9MLG - chains B and D of the 5 polymer chains in the assembly; structure by electron microscopy, 4.30 A resolution (low resolution: residue-level contacts below are approximate; hydrogen-bond / salt-bridge calls are withheld).

# Chain B (and D)
Name: XptA2 protein
From: Xenorhabdus nematophila
Notes: chain D of this document is another copy of the same molecule, construct and numbering; everything in this record applies to it too
Reference sequence: Q93RN7 (Q93RN7_XENNE); aligned to UniProt positions 1-2540 over residues 1-2540 (the alignment contains insertions or deletions, so no single offset holds)
Amino-acid sequence (2540 residues; each row starts with the number of its first residue):
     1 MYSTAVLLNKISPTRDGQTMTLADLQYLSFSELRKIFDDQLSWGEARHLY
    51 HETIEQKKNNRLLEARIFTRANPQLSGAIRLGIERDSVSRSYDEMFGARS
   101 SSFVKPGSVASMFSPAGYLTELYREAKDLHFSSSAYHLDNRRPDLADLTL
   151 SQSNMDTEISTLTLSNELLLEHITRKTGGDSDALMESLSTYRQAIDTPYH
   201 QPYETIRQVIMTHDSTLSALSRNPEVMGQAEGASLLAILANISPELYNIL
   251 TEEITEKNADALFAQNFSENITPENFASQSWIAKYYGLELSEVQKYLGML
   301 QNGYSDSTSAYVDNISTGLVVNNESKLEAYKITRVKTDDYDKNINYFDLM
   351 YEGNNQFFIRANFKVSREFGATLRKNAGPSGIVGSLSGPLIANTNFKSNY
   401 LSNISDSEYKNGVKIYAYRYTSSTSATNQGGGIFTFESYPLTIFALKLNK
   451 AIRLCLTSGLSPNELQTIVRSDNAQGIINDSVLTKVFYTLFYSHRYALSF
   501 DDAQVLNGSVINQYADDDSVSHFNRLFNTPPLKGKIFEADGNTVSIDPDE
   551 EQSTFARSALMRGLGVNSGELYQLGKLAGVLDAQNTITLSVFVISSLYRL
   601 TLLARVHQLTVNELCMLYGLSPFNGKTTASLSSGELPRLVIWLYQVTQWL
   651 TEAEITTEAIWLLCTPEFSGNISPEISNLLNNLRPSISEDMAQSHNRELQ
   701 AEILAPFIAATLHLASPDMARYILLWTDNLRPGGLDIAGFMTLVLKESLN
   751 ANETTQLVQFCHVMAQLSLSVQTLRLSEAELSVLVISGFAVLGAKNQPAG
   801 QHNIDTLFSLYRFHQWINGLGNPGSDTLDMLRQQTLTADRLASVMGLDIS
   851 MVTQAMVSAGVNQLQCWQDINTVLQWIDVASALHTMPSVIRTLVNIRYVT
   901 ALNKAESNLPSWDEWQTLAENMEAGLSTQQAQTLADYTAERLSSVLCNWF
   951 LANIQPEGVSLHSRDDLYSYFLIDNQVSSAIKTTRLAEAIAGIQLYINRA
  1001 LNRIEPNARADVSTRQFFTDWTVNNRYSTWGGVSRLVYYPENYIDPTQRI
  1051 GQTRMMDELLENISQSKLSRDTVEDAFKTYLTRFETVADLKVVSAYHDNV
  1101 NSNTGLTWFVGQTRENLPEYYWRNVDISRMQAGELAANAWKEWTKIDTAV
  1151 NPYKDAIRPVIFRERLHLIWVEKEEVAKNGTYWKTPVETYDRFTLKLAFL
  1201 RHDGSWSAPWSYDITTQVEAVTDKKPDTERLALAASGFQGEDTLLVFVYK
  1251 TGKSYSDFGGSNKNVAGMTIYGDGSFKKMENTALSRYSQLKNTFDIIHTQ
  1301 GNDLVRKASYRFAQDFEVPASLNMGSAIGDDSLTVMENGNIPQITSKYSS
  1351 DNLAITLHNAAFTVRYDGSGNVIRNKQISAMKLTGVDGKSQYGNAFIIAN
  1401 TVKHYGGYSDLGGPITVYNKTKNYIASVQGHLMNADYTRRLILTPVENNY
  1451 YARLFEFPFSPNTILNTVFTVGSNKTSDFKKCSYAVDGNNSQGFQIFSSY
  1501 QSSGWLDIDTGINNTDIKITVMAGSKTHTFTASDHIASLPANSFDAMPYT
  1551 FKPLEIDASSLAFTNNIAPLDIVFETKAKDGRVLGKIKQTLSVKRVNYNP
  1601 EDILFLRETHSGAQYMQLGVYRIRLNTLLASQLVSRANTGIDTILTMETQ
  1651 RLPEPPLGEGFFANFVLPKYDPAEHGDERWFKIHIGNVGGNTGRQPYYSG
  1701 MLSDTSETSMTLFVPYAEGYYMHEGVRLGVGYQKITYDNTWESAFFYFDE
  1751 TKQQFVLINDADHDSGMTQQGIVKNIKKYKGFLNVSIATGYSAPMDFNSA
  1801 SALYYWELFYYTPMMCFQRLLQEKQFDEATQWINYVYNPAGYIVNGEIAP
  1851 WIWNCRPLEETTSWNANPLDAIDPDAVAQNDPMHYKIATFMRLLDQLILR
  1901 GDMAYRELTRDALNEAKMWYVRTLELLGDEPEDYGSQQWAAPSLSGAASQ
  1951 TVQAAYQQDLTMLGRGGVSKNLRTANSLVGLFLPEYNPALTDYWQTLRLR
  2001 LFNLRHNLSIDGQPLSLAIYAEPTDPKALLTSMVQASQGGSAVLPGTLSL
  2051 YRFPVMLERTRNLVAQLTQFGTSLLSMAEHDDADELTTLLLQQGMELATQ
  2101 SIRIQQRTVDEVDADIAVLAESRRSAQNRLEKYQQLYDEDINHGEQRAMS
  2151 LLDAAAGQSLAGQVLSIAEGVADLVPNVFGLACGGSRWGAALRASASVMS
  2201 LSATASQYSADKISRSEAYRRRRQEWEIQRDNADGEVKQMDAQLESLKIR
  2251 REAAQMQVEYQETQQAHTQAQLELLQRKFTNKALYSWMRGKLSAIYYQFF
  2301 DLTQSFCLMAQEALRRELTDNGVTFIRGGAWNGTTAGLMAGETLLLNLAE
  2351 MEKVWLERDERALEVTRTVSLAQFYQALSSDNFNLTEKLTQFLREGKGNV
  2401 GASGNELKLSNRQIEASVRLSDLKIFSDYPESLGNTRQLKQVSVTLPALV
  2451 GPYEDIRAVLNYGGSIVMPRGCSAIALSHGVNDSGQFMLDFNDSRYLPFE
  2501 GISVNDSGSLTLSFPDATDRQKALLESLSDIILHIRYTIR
Sequence notes: conflict H172 (Pro in Q93RN7), N343 (His in Q93RN7), I344 (Val in Q93RN7), 104 further conflict positions vs the reference (Q93RN7) not listed; insertion (812-818, 1182-1184); engineered mutation T1185 (Asp1182 in Q93RN7)

# Chain B / chain D interface
Contacting residue pairs - 35 pairs, chain B then chain D:
  E1061(B) - K2212(D)
  E1061(B) - I2213(D)
  N1062(B) - D2153(D)
  S1064(B) - R2220(D)
  Q1065(B) - D2153(D)
  Q1065(B) - K2212(D)
  Q1065(B) - S2216(D)
  Q1065(B) - R2220(D)
  S1066(B) - I2141(D)
  S1066(B) - S2216(D)
  K1067(B) - E2139(D)
  K1067(B) - D2140(D)
  K1067(B) - I2141(D)
  K1067(B) - Q2146(D)
  L1117(B) - I2167(D)
  L1117(B) - A2168(D)
  L1117(B) - V2171(D)
  E1119(B) - I2167(D)
  D1147(B) - M2199(D)
  T1148(B) - L2192(D)
  A1149(B) - A2191(D)
  A1149(B) - L2192(D)
  A1149(B) - S2195(D)
  N1151(B) - V2171(D)
  N1151(B) - L2174(D)
  N1151(B) - A2191(D)
  E1174(B) - W2188(D)
  E1175(B) - P2176(D)
  V1187(B) - G2180(D)
  V1187(B) - C2183(D)
  R1192(B) - W2188(D)
  E1823(B) - R2220(D)
  Q2035(B) - E675(D)
  S2037(B) - N678(D)
  R2327(B) - P685(D)
Also at the interface, not in a pair above, chain B (25 interface residues in all): P1118, A1177, E1188, R1819, Q1822
Also at the interface, not in a pair above, chain D (27 interface residues in all): P674, S686, R2223

# Overview
25 residues of chain B face 27 of chain D across their interface.
Both chains are XptA2 protein (Xenorhabdus nematophila). Entry 9MLG (Xenorhabdus nematophilus XptA2 State 2,
1181insYWK1183, D1182T mutant) was determined by electron microscopy together with 9MLI and 9MLH from the same
study.
